PDB entry 2AOI | X-ray diffraction, 1.40 A resolution | chains B and C of the 3 polymer chains in the assembly

== Chain B ==
Molecule: Pol polyprotein
Source organism: Human immunodeficiency virus type 1 (BH5 ISOLATE)
Notes: EC 3.4.23.16; fragment: hiv-1 protease (retropepsin)
Reference sequence: P04587 (POL_HV1B5); residues 101-199 here correspond to UniProt positions 69-167 (UniProt number = residue number - 32)
Sequence (99 residues; row label = number of the first residue in the row):
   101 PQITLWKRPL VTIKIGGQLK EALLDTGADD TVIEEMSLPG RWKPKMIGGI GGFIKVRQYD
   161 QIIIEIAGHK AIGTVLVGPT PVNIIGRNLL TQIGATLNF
Sequence notes: engineered mutation Lys107 (Gln75 in P04587), Ile133 (Leu101 in P04587), Ile163 (Leu131 in P04587), Ala167 (Cys135 in P04587), Ala195 (Cys163 in P04587)

== Chain C ==
Molecule: Peptide inhibitor
Sequence (11 residues; row label = number of the first residue in the row):
   301 RPGNXLQSRP X
Modified residues: FRD (1-phenyl-2-aminopropane) at position 305; NH2 (amino group) at position 311

== Chain B / chain C interface ==
Pairs across the interface - 48 pairs, chain B then chain C:
  Arg108(B) - Pro302(C)  hydrogen bond (side chain-backbone)
  Arg108(B) - Gly303(C)
  Arg108(B) - Ser308(C)
  Leu123(B) - FRD_305(C)
  Leu123(B) - Leu306(C)  hydrophobic
  Asp125(B) - FRD_305(C)
  Asp125(B) - Leu306(C)  hydrogen bond (side chain-backbone)
  Gly127(B) - Gly303(C)
  Gly127(B) - Asn304(C)
  Gly127(B) - FRD_305(C)  hydrogen bond (backbone-backbone)
  Gly127(B) - Leu306(C)
  Gly127(B) - Gln307(C)  hydrogen bond (backbone-backbone)
  Ala128(B) - Gly303(C)
  Ala128(B) - Asn304(C)
  Ala128(B) - Gln307(C)
  Asp129(B) - Arg301(C)
  Asp129(B) - Pro302(C)
  Asp129(B) - Gly303(C)  hydrogen bond (backbone-backbone)
  Asp129(B) - Asn304(C)  hydrogen bond (backbone-side chain)
  Asp129(B) - Gln307(C)  hydrogen bond (backbone-side chain)
  Asp129(B) - Ser308(C)
  Asp129(B) - Arg309(C)  salt bridge
  Asp130(B) - Pro302(C)
  Asp130(B) - Asn304(C)
  Asp130(B) - Gln307(C)  hydrogen bond
  Asp130(B) - Arg309(C)
  Val132(B) - Asn304(C)
  Lys145(B) - Arg309(C)
  Lys145(B) - Pro310(C)
  Met146(B) - Pro302(C)
  Met146(B) - Pro310(C)
  Ile147(B) - Asn304(C)
  Ile147(B) - Gln307(C)
  Ile147(B) - Ser308(C)
  Gly148(B) - Gly303(C)
  Gly148(B) - Asn304(C)  hydrogen bond (backbone-backbone)
  Gly148(B) - Gln307(C)
  Gly148(B) - Ser308(C)  hydrogen bond (backbone-backbone)
  Gly149(B) - Asn304(C)
  Gly149(B) - FRD_305(C)
  Gly149(B) - Leu306(C)
  Ile150(B) - Asn304(C)
  Ile150(B) - FRD_305(C)
  Pro181(B) - FRD_305(C)
  Val182(B) - FRD_305(C)
  Val182(B) - Leu306(C)  hydrophobic
  Ile184(B) - Gln307(C)
  Arg187(B) - Arg309(C)

== Summary ==
Chain B and chain C form an interface of 18 and 10 residues respectively; the contacts include 10 hydrogen
bonds and 1 salt bridge. Polar contacts include Asp129(B)-Arg309(C), Arg108(B)-Pro302(C) and
Asp125(B)-Leu306(C).
Here chain B is Pol polyprotein (Human immunodeficiency virus type 1 (BH5 ISOLATE)) and chain C is Peptide
inhibitor. Entry 2AOI (Crystal structure analysis of HIV-1 protease with a substrate analog P1-P6) was
determined by X-ray diffraction together with 2AOF, 2AOH and 2AOJ from the same study.
